Entry 4H4K (X-ray diffraction, 2.80 A resolution); this record covers chains A and C.

Chain A:
Molecule: CRISPR system Cmr subunit Cmr3
Source organism: Pyrococcus furiosus
Notes: fragment: Cmr3
UniProtKB: Q8U1S7 (CMR3_PYRFU); the author numbering skips numbers that UniProt does not, so the offset changes along the chain: 0-11 = UniProt 1-12; 13-322 = UniProt 13-322
Amino-acid sequence (322 residues; each row starts with the number of its first residue; note: 1 number in that range is skipped by the numbering (no residue carries it; nothing is unmodelled there); numbering starts at 0):
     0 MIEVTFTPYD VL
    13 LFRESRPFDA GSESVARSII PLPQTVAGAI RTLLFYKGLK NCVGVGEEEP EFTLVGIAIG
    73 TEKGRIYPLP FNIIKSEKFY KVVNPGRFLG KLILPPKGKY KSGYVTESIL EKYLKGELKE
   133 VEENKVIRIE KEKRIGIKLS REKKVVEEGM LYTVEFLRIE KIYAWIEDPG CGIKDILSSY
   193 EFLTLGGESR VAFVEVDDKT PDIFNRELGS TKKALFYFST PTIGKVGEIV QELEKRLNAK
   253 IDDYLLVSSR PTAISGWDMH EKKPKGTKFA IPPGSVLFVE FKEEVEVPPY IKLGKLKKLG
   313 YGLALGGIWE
Not modelled in the structure: 0-2, 13-31, 49-59, 142-168, 199-200, 322
What the authors report for this chain:
  - mutagenesis - N96DEL, S267DEL: decreased binding to CRISPR system Cmr subunit Cmr2 (chain C)
  - mutagenesis - G198DEL: decreased catalytic activity
  - mutagenesis - G198A/G199A, Y313A: unchanged catalytic activity
  - mutagenesis - Y313A: unchanged binding to Cmr complexes

Chain C:
Molecule: CRISPR system Cmr subunit Cmr2
Source organism: Pyrococcus furiosus
Notes: fragment: Cmr2dHD; engineered mutation(s): dHD
UniProtKB: Q8U1S6 (CMR2_PYRFU); residue numbers follow UniProt; this construct covers 215-871
Amino-acid sequence (696 residues; each row starts with the number of its first residue):
   176 MRGSHHHHHH GMASMTGGQQ MGRDLYDDDD KDHPFTMALS VKDPTLLRIK IVPVQPFIAN
   236 SRKQLDLWAS SHLLSMLMYK ALEVIVDKFG PEHVIYPSLR DQPFFLKFYL GENIGDEILV
   296 ANLPNKALAI VSGKEAEKIE EEIKKRIRDF LLQLYREAVD WAVENGVVKV DRSEKDSMLK
   356 EAYLKIVREY FTVSITWVSL SEKEDIYQVT ENAGLSDEDV KKWLKFAEKK ENSRVLERIA
   416 IYPLLVKILD SLGERKVTEE RFEKSEQLKG WKCHVCGENL AIFGDMYDHD NLKSLWLDEE
   476 PLCPMCLIKR YYPVWIRSKT GQKIRFESVV DVALLYKNWR KIFDEKYGKD LVSKAREVSE
   536 DFVKDNMLVD SDLYYSSTWE SGLSKKLKNK KEIDEEKVKE VVDFLNAAYK EIGNPPKYYA
   596 ILVMDGDDMG KVISGEVLGE ISTRIHPNIR DYVEIPEAKY YSTPQVHVAI SQALANFSIR
   656 EVRSVVKDEG LLIYAGGDDV LAILPVDKAL EVAYKIRKEF GKSFENGSLL PGWKLSAGIL
   716 IVHYKHPLYD ALEKARDLLN NKAKNVPGKD TLAIGLLKRS GSYYISLVGW ELIRVFYNSE
   776 LRKKLLEEKG GVGKRFIYHV LREVDTWPKV GIDEMLKFEV IRHIRGRNKE ETKELREKIY
   836 GEIKDLLEHV RGNNEVEKVR GLFTFLKIIT DAEVFP
Not modelled in the structure: 176-212, 403-414, 560-568, 608-637, 820-823
Sequence notes: initiating methionine (176); expression tag (177-214)
Swiss-Prot annotation at these positions:
  - binding site (Zn(2+)): Cys-448, Cys-451, Cys-478, Cys-481
  - binding site (Mn(2+)): Asp-600, Glu-656, Asp-673, Asp-674, Glu-694, Glu-700
  - mutagenesis: Ser-246 (S246A: No effect on pre-crRNA cleavage), Ser-250 (S250A: No effect on pre-crRNA cleavage), Asp-600 (D600N: No effect on pre-crRNA cleavage), Asp-673 to Asp-674 (No effect on pre-crRNA cleavage), Asp-673 (D673N: No effect on pre-crRNA cleavage)
Metal / ion sites: Zn2+: Cys-448, Cys-451, Cys-478, Cys-481; Na+ near Gly-601 (its only coordinating residue here)
Small-molecule neighbours: ATP (adenosine-5'-triphosphate): Lys-225, Val-229, Gln-230, Ile-233, Ser-246, Leu-249, Ser-250, Leu-298, Pro-299, Asn-300, Asp-600, Tyr-669, Asp-674, Arg-731
What the authors report for this chain:
  - conformationally variable residues (order/disorder transition): Arg-436 to Lys-444, Lys-606 to Ile-608, Phe-699 to Gly-707

Chain A / chain C interface:
Contacting residue pairs (57):
  Gly-98(A) / Asn-387(C)
  Arg-99(A) / Asn-387(C)  hydrogen bond (backbone-side chain)
  Phe-100(A) / Asn-387(C)  hydrogen bond (backbone-side chain)
  Phe-100(A) / Ile-423(C)  hydrophobic
  Phe-100(A) / Leu-427(C)  hydrophobic
  Lys-103(A) / Arg-430(C)
  Leu-104(A) / Arg-430(C)  hydrogen bond (backbone-side chain)
  Ile-105(A) / Ser-426(C)
  Ile-105(A) / Arg-430(C)
  Leu-106(A) / Ser-426(C)  hydrogen bond (backbone-side chain)
  Pro-107(A) / Gly-389(C)
  Pro-107(A) / Ser-426(C)
  Pro-108(A) / Lys-422(C)
  Pro-108(A) / Ser-426(C)
  Lys-109(A) / Gly-389(C)
  Lys-111(A) / Asn-735(C)
  Lys-237(A) / Phe-437(C)
  Lys-237(A) / Glu-438(C)
  Lys-237(A) / Lys-439(C)
  Lys-237(A) / Ser-440(C)
  Val-238(A) / Glu-434(C)
  Val-238(A) / Phe-437(C)  hydrophobic
  Asp-255(A) / Arg-430(C)  salt bridge
  Tyr-256(A) / Arg-430(C)  hydrogen bond (backbone-side chain)
  Tyr-256(A) / Glu-434(C)  hydrogen bond
  Leu-257(A) / Arg-430(C)
  Leu-258(A) / Thr-433(C)
  Ser-260(A) / Phe-437(C)
  Ser-261(A) / Phe-437(C)
  Arg-262(A) / Pro-228(C)
  Arg-262(A) / Tyr-365(C)
  Arg-262(A) / Arg-436(C)
  Arg-262(A) / Lys-439(C)
  Pro-263(A) / Arg-436(C)
  Pro-263(A) / Phe-437(C)  hydrophobic
  Ser-267(A) / Lys-447(C)
  Asp-270(A) / Lys-444(C)  salt bridge
  Lys-275(A) / Lys-444(C)
  Lys-275(A) / Gly-445(C)
  Lys-275(A) / Trp-446(C)
  Lys-275(A) / Asp-460(C)  hydrogen bond (side chain-backbone)
  Pro-276(A) / Lys-444(C)
  Pro-276(A) / Gly-445(C)  hydrogen bond (backbone-backbone)
  Pro-276(A) / Trp-446(C)
  Lys-277(A) / Lys-444(C)
  Lys-277(A) / Lys-447(C)  hydrogen bond (backbone-side chain)
  Gly-278(A) / Gln-442(C)
  Gly-278(A) / Leu-443(C)
  Gly-278(A) / Lys-444(C)
  Thr-279(A) / Glu-441(C)
  Thr-279(A) / Gln-442(C)  hydrogen bond (backbone-backbone)
  Thr-279(A) / Lys-447(C)  hydrogen bond
  Thr-279(A) / Glu-453(C)  hydrogen bond (side chain-backbone)
  Lys-280(A) / Glu-441(C)
  Phe-281(A) / Ser-440(C)
  Ile-283(A) / Phe-437(C)  hydrophobic
  Lys-307(A) / Glu-441(C)  salt bridge
Other interface residues (no listed pair), chain A (40 interface residues in all): Lys-113, Gly-236, Ala-265, Trp-269, Glu-273, Lys-274, Ala-282, Pro-284
Other interface residues (no listed pair), chain C (32 interface residues in all): Val-227, Pro-231, Ala-388, Leu-390, Asn-454, Asn-736
The authors on this interface:
  - residue pairs: Asp-270(A)/Lys-444(C) (salt bridge), Lys-280(A)/Glu-441(C)
  - interface residues, chain A: Phe-100(A), Ser-260(A), Thr-279(A)
  - interface residues, chain C: Phe-437(C)

Overview:
40 residues of chain A face 32 of chain C across their interface; the contacts include 12 hydrogen bonds and 3
salt bridges. Polar pairs include Asp-255(A)/Arg-430(C), Asp-270(A)/Lys-444(C) and Lys-307(A)/Glu-441(C). The
paper describes a salt bridge between Asp-270(A) and Lys-444(C); a contact between Lys-280(A) and Glu-441(C).
The paper reports that N96DEL and S267DEL of chain A reduce binding to CRISPR system Cmr subunit Cmr2 (chain
C); interface residues Phe-100(A), Ser-260(A) and Phe-437(C) among others; 5 substitutions were tested in all.
Chain A is CRISPR system Cmr subunit Cmr3 and chain C is CRISPR system Cmr subunit Cmr2, both from Pyrococcus
furiosus; the structure, Structure of the Cmr2-Cmr3 subcomplex of the Cmr RNA-silencing complex, was
determined by X-ray diffraction.
